Entry 9C8I (electron microscopy, 2.73 A resolution); this record covers chains B and C of the 4 polymer chains in the assembly.

== Chain B ==
Name: VP2
Organism: Human enterovirus D68
UniProtKB: A0A6B7FIF3 (A0A6B7FIF3_HED68); residues 1-248 here correspond to UniProt positions 70-317 (UniProt number = residue number + 69)
Sequence (248 residues; each row starts with the number of its first residue):
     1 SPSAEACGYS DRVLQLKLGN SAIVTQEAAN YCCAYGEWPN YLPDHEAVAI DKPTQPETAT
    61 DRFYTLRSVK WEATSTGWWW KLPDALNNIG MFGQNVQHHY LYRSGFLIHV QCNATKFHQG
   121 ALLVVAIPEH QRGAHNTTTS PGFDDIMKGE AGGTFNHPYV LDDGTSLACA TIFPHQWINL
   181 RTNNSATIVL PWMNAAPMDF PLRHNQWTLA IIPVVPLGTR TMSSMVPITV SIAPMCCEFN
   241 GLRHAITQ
Disordered / not traced: 1-10, 247-248

== Chain C ==
Name: VP3
Organism: Human enterovirus D68
UniProtKB: A0A1L7H9D2 (A0A1L7H9D2_HED68); residues 1-247 here correspond to UniProt positions 318-564 (UniProt number = residue number + 317)
Sequence (247 residues; numbered 1 to 247; the number before each row is that of its first residue):
     1 GVPTYLLPGS GQFLTTDDHS SAPVLPCFNP TPEMHIPGQV RNMLEVVQVE SMMEINNTES
    61 AVGMERLKVD ISALTDVDQL LFNIPLDIQL DGPLRNTLVG NISRYYTHWS GSLEMTFMFC
   121 GSFMATGKLI LCYTPPGGSC PTTRETAMLG THIVWDFGLQ SSITLIIPWI SGSHYRMFNN
   181 DAKSTNANVG YVTCFMQTNL IVPSESSDTC SLIGFIAAKD DFSLRLMRDS PDIGQIDHLH
   241 GAEAAYQ

== Chain B / chain C interface ==
Pairs across the interface - 95 pairs, chain B then chain C:
  Asp-11(B) / Leu-159(C)
  Tyr-35(B) / Pro-37(C)  hydrophobic
  Tyr-35(B) / Gly-38(C)
  Glu-37(B) / His-35(C)  salt bridge
  Glu-37(B) / Pro-37(C)
  Glu-46(B) / Met-34(C)
  Glu-46(B) / His-35(C)  hydrogen bond (side chain-backbone)
  Lys-116(B) / Ser-122(C)
  Lys-116(B) / Phe-123(C)  hydrogen bond (backbone-backbone)
  Lys-116(B) / Met-124(C)
  Phe-117(B) / Ser-122(C)
  Phe-117(B) / Met-124(C)  hydrophobic
  Phe-117(B) / Glu-205(C)
  Phe-117(B) / Ser-206(C)
  His-118(B) / Gly-121(C)
  His-118(B) / Ser-122(C)
  Gln-119(B) / Cys-120(C)
  Gln-119(B) / Gly-121(C)
  Gln-119(B) / Ser-207(C)  hydrogen bond
  Gln-119(B) / Thr-209(C)  hydrogen bond (side chain-backbone)
  Gln-119(B) / Cys-210(C)
  Gln-119(B) / Ser-211(C)  hydrogen bond
  Ala-121(B) / Cys-120(C)  hydrophobic
  Leu-123(B) / Met-52(C)  hydrophobic
  Thr-138(B) / His-240(C)
  Pro-158(B) / Met-64(C)  hydrophobic
  Tyr-159(B) / Glu-54(C)  hydrogen bond
  Tyr-159(B) / Gly-63(C)
  Tyr-159(B) / Arg-66(C)  hydrogen bond
  Tyr-159(B) / Leu-67(C)  hydrophobic
  Ser-166(B) / Asn-96(C)
  Leu-167(B) / Met-52(C)
  Ala-168(B) / Ser-51(C)
  Ala-168(B) / Met-52(C)  hydrogen bond (backbone-backbone)
  Ala-168(B) / Asn-96(C)
  Cys-169(B) / Asn-96(C)
  Cys-169(B) / Thr-97(C)
  Cys-169(B) / Leu-98(C)
  Cys-169(B) / Asn-101(C)
  Thr-171(B) / Val-49(C)
  Thr-171(B) / Glu-50(C)  hydrogen bond (side chain-backbone)
  Thr-171(B) / Ser-51(C)
  Thr-171(B) / Met-52(C)
  Thr-171(B) / Leu-98(C)
  Thr-171(B) / Phe-215(C)
  Ile-172(B) / Val-46(C)  hydrophobic
  Ile-172(B) / Val-49(C)  hydrophobic
  Ile-172(B) / Leu-98(C)  hydrophobic
  His-175(B) / Glu-50(C)  salt bridge
  Trp-177(B) / Met-52(C)  hydrophobic
  Trp-177(B) / Phe-215(C)  hydrophobic
  Asn-179(B) / Met-118(C)
  Asn-179(B) / Phe-119(C)  hydrogen bond (side chain-backbone)
  Asn-179(B) / Cys-120(C)
  Asn-179(B) / Gly-121(C)
  Asn-179(B) / Ser-161(C)
  Arg-181(B) / Phe-119(C)
  Arg-181(B) / Gly-121(C)  hydrogen bond (backbone-backbone)
  Arg-181(B) / Ser-122(C)  hydrogen bond (side chain-backbone)
  Arg-181(B) / Phe-123(C)  hydrogen bond (side chain-backbone)
  Arg-181(B) / Ala-125(C)  hydrogen bond (side chain-backbone)
  Arg-181(B) / Phe-157(C)
  Arg-181(B) / Gly-158(C)  hydrogen bond (side chain-backbone)
  Arg-181(B) / Ser-161(C)
  Thr-182(B) / Phe-123(C)
  Thr-182(B) / Leu-159(C)  hydrogen bond (side chain-backbone)
  Pro-191(B) / Pro-37(C)  hydrophobic
  Trp-192(B) / Pro-37(C)
  Met-193(B) / Ile-36(C)  hydrophobic
  Met-193(B) / Pro-37(C)
  Asn-194(B) / Met-34(C)
  Asn-194(B) / Ile-36(C)
  Ala-195(B) / Met-34(C)
  Ala-196(B) / Met-34(C)
  Pro-197(B) / Met-34(C)
  Ile-212(B) / Met-64(C)  hydrophobic
  Pro-213(B) / Met-64(C)
  Val-214(B) / Met-64(C)  hydrophobic
  Val-214(B) / Ile-213(C)  hydrophobic
  Val-215(B) / Lys-68(C)
  Val-215(B) / Cys-120(C)  hydrophobic
  Val-215(B) / Ser-211(C)
  Val-215(B) / Ile-213(C)  hydrophobic
  Pro-216(B) / Lys-68(C)
  Gly-218(B) / Ser-207(C)
  Thr-219(B) / Glu-205(C)  hydrogen bond (side chain-backbone)
  Thr-219(B) / Ser-207(C)
  Arg-220(B) / Pro-203(C)  hydrogen bond (side chain-backbone)
  Arg-220(B) / Ser-204(C)  hydrogen bond (side chain-backbone)
  Arg-220(B) / Glu-205(C)  hydrogen bond (backbone-backbone)
  Arg-220(B) / Ser-206(C)  hydrogen bond (side chain-backbone)
  Arg-220(B) / Ser-207(C)
  Arg-220(B) / Asp-208(C)
  Thr-221(B) / Glu-205(C)  hydrogen bond (backbone-backbone)
  Met-222(B) / Glu-205(C)
Interface residues without a listed pair, chain B (44 interface residues in all): Thr-76, Gly-120, Leu-180
Interface residues without a listed pair, chain C (46 interface residues in all): Thr-126, Val-202

== Overview ==
Chain B and chain C form an interface of 44 and 46 residues respectively; the contacts include 22 hydrogen
bonds and 2 salt bridges. Polar pairs include Glu-37(B)/His-35(C), His-175(B)/Glu-50(C) and
Glu-46(B)/His-35(C).
Chain B is VP2 and chain C is VP3, both from Human enterovirus D68; the structure, Cryo-EM Structure of EV-D68
B3 Inactivated Virus Particle, was determined by electron microscopy (same publication as 9C3J, 9C4A, 9C8F,
9C8G and 9C8H).
